4IR3 - chain A; structure by X-ray diffraction, 2.00 A resolution.

[Chain A]
Molecule: Bromodomain adjacent to zinc finger domain protein 2B
Source organism: Homo sapiens
Notes: fragment: Bromodomain (residues 2054-2168)
Reference sequence: Q9UIF8 (BAZ2B_HUMAN); residues 1858-1972 here correspond to UniProt positions 2054-2168 (UniProt number = residue number + 196)
Amino-acid sequence (117 residues; each row starts with the number of its first residue):
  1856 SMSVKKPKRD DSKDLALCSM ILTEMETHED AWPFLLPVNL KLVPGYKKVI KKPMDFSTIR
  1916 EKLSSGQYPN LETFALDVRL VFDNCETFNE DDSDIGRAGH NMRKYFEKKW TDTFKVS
Not modelled in the structure: 1972
Construct notes: expression tag (1856-1857)
Ligand contacts: 1FK (1-[7-amino-1-(pyrimidin-2-yl)indolizin-3-yl]ethanone): Trp-1887, Pro-1888, Phe-1889, Val-1893, Val-1898, Tyr-1901, Phe-1943, Asn-1944, Ile-1950

[Summary]
Chain A binds compound 1FK.
Chain A is Bromodomain adjacent to zinc finger domain protein 2B (Homo sapiens); the structure, Crystal
Structure of the bromodomain of human BAZ2B in complex with
1-[7-amino-1-(pyrimidin-2-yl)indolizin-3-yl]ethanone (GSK2833282A), was determined by X-ray diffraction,
deposited together with 4RVR, 4IR4, 4IR5 and 4IR6.
